6Z97 - chains A and B of the 3 polymer chains in the assembly; structure by electron microscopy, 3.40 A resolution.

# Chain A (and B)
Protein: Spike glycoprotein, Fibritin
From: Severe acute respiratory syndrome coronavirus 2
Notes: chain B of this document is another copy of the same molecule, construct and numbering; everything in this record applies to it too
UniProt: chimeric construct of P0DTC2, P10104: residues 1-1208 from P0DTC2 (SPIKE_SARS2) positions 1-1208 (same numbers); residues 1211-1237 from P10104 positions 458-484 (UniProt number = residue number - 753)
Sequence (1288 residues; numbered 1 to 1288; the number before each row is that of its first residue):
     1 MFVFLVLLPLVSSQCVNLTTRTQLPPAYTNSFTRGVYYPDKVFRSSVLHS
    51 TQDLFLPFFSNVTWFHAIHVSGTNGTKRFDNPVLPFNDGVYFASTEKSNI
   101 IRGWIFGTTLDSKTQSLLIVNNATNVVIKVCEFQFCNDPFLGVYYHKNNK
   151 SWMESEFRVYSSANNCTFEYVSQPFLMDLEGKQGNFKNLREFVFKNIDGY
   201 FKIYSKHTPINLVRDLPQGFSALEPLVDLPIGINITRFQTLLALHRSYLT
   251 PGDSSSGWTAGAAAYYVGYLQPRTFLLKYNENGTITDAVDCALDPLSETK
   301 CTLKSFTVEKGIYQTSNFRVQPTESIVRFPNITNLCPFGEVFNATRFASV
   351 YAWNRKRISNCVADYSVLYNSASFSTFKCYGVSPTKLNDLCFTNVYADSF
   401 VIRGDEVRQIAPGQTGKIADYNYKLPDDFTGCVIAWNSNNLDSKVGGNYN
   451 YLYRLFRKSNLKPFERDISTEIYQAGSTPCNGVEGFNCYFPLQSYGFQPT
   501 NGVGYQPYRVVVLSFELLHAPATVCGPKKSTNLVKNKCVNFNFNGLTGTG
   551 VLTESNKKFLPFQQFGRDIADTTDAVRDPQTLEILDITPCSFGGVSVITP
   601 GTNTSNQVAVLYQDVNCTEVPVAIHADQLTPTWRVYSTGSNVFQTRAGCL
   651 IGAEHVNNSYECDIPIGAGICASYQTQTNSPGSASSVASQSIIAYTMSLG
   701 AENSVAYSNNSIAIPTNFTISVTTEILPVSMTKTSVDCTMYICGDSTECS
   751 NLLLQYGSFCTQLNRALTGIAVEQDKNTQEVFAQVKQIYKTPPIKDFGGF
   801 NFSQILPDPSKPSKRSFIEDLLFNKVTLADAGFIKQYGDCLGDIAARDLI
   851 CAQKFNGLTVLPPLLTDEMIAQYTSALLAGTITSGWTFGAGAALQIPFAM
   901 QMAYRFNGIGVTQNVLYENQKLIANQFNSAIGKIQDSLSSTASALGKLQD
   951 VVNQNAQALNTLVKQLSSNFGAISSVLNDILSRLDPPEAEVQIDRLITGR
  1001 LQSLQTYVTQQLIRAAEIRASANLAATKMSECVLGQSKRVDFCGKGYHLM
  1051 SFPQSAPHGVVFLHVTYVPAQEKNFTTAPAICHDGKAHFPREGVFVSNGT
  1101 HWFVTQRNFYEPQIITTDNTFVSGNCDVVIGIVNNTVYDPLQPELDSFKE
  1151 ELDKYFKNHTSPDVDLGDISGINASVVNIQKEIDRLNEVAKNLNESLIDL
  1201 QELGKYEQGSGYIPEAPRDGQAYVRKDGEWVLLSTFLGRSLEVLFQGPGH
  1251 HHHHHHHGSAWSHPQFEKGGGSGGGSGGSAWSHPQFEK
Disordered / not traced: 1-26, 70-81, 114-115, 144-165, 173-187, 243-262, 621-640, 677-689, 828-849, 1148-1288 (chain B: 1-26, 67-80, 141-163, 173-187, 197-199, 211-214, 243-262, 621-640, 677-688, 828-848, 1148-1288)
Disulfides: Cys131-Cys166, Cys291-Cys301, Cys336-Cys361, Cys379-Cys432, Cys391-Cys525, Cys480-Cys488, Cys538-Cys590, Cys617-Cys649, Cys662-Cys671, Cys738-Cys760, Cys743-Cys749, Cys1032-Cys1043, Cys1082-Cys1126
Covalently attached groups: N-acetylglucosamine (NAG) linked to Asn234, Asn282, Asn331, Asn343, Asn603, Asn616, Asn657, Asn709, Asn717, Asn801, Asn1074, Asn1098, Asn1134
Differences from the reference sequence: engineered mutation Gly682 (Arg in P0DTC2), Ser683 (Arg in P0DTC2), Ser685 (Arg in P0DTC2), Pro986 (Lys in P0DTC2), Pro987 (Val in P0DTC2); linker (1209-1210); conflict Leu1232 (Phe479 in P10104); expression tag (1238-1288)
Curated features (UniProtKB/Swiss-Prot):
  - region: Asn280 to Cys301 (Putative superantigen), Arg403 to Asp405 (Integrin-binding motif), Asn448 to Phe456 (Immunodominant HLA epitope recognized by the CD8+), Pro681, Ala684 (Putative superantigen), Ser816 to Tyr837 (Fusion peptide 1), Lys835 to Phe855 (Fusion peptide 2), Asp1163 to Glu1202 (Heptad repeat 2)
  - site: Arg815, Ser816 (Cleavage)
  - glycosylation: Asn17 (N-linked (GlcNAc...) (complex) asparagine), Asn61 (N-linked (GlcNAc...) (hybrid) asparagine), Asn74 (N-linked (GlcNAc...) (complex) asparagine), Asn122 (N-linked (GlcNAc...) (hybrid) asparagine), Asn149 (N-linked (GlcNAc...) (complex) asparagine), Asn165 (N-linked (GlcNAc...) (complex) asparagine), Asn234 (N-linked (GlcNAc...) (high mannose) asparagine), Asn282 (N-linked (GlcNAc...) (complex) asparagine), Thr323 (O-linked (GalNAc) threonine), Ser325 (O-linked (HexNAc...) serine), Asn331 (N-linked (GlcNAc...) (complex) asparagine), Asn343 (N-linked (GlcNAc...) (complex) asparagine), Asn603 (N-linked (GlcNAc...) (hybrid) asparagine), Asn616 (N-linked (GlcNAc...) (complex) asparagine), Asn657 (N-linked (GlcNAc...) (complex) asparagine), Thr676 (O-linked (GlcNAc...) threonine), Thr678 (O-linked (GlcNAc...) threonine), Asn709 (N-linked (GlcNAc...) (high mannose) asparagine), Asn717 (N-linked (GlcNAc...) (hybrid) asparagine), Asn801 (N-linked (GlcNAc...) (hybrid) asparagine) and 6 more in UniProt

# How chain A and chain B interact
Contacting residue pairs (150; chain A residue first):
  Gln314(A) - Ser735(B)
  Asn317(A) - Asp737(B)  hydrogen bond
  Asn317(A) - Met740(B)  hydrogen bond
  Arg319(A) - Met740(B)  hydrogen bond
  Arg319(A) - Asp745(B)  salt bridge
  Arg357(A) - Pro230(B)
  Gly381(A) - Arg983(B)  hydrogen bond (backbone-side chain)
  Gly381(A) - Leu984(B)
  Val382(A) - Arg983(B)
  Val382(A) - Leu984(B)
  Ser383(A) - Arg983(B)  hydrogen bond (backbone-backbone)
  Lys386(A) - Leu981(B)
  Lys386(A) - Ser982(B)
  Lys386(A) - Arg983(B)
  Lys386(A) - Leu984(B)
  Lys386(A) - Asp985(B)
  Leu390(A) - Ser982(B)
  Asn394(A) - Tyr200(B)
  Thr430(A) - Arg983(B)
  Phe486(A) - Phe374(B)
  His519(A) - Asp979(B)  salt bridge
  Pro521(A) - Lys41(B)
  Thr547(A) - Asn978(B)
  Thr547(A) - Ser982(B)  hydrogen bond
  Lys557(A) - Phe43(B)
  Lys558(A) - Asn282(B)
  Phe559(A) - Phe43(B)  hydrophobic
  Phe562(A) - Lys41(B)
  Phe562(A) - Glu224(B)
  Phe562(A) - Pro225(B)  hydrophobic
  Gln563(A) - Lys41(B)
  Gln563(A) - Phe43(B)
  Gln564(A) - Lys41(B)  hydrogen bond (backbone-backbone)
  Phe565(A) - Val42(B)
  Phe565(A) - Phe43(B)  hydrogen bond (backbone-backbone)
  Gly566(A) - Phe43(B)
  Arg567(A) - Val42(B)
  Arg567(A) - Phe43(B)  hydrogen bond (backbone-backbone)
  Ile569(A) - Leu849(B)  hydrophobic
  Ala570(A) - Asn856(B)
  Ala570(A) - Val963(B)  hydrophobic
  Thr588(A) - Phe855(B)
  Pro589(A) - Phe855(B)  hydrophobic
  Phe592(A) - Met740(B)  hydrophobic
  Phe592(A) - Lys854(B)
  Phe592(A) - Phe855(B)  hydrophobic
  Gln613(A) - Leu861(B)
  Ala647(A) - Pro862(B)  hydrophobic
  Pro665(A) - Leu864(B)  hydrophobic
  Ala668(A) - Pro863(B)  hydrogen bond (backbone-backbone)
  Ala668(A) - Leu864(B)
  Ala668(A) - Thr866(B)
  Gly669(A) - Leu864(B)  hydrogen bond (backbone-backbone)
  Gly669(A) - Thr866(B)
  Gly669(A) - Met869(B)
  Cys671(A) - Leu864(B)  hydrophobic
  Met697(A) - Leu864(B)  hydrophobic
  Met697(A) - Met869(B)  hydrophobic
  Leu699(A) - Lys786(B)
  Leu699(A) - Ile788(B)  hydrophobic
  Leu699(A) - Met869(B)  hydrophobic
  Leu699(A) - Gln872(B)
  Leu699(A) - Tyr873(B)
  Gly700(A) - Lys786(B)
  Ala701(A) - Gln787(B)
  Ala701(A) - Ile788(B)  hydrogen bond (backbone-backbone)
  Glu702(A) - Ile788(B)
  Glu702(A) - Lys790(B)  salt bridge
  Asn703(A) - Gln787(B)  hydrogen bond
  Asn703(A) - Ile788(B)  hydrogen bond (backbone-backbone)
  Asn703(A) - Tyr789(B)
  Asn703(A) - Lys790(B)
  Val705(A) - Tyr789(B)  hydrophobic
  Val705(A) - Thr883(B)
  Val705(A) - Gln895(B)
  Ala706(A) - Gln895(B)  hydrogen bond (backbone-side chain)
  Tyr707(A) - Pro792(B)  hydrophobic
  Tyr707(A) - Asp796(B)  hydrogen bond (side chain-backbone)
  Tyr707(A) - Phe797(B)
  Tyr707(A) - Ile896(B)
  Tyr707(A) - Phe898(B)  hydrogen bond (side chain-backbone)
  Ser708(A) - Pro897(B)
  Asn709(A) - Pro897(B)
  Ser711(A) - Gln895(B)
  Ser711(A) - Pro897(B)
  Ile712(A) - Gln895(B)
  Ile712(A) - Ile896(B)  hydrophobic
  Ala713(A) - Leu894(B)
  Ala713(A) - Gln895(B)  hydrogen bond (backbone-backbone)
  Pro715(A) - Leu894(B)  hydrophobic
  Gln957(A) - Arg765(B)
  Thr961(A) - Ser758(B)
  Thr961(A) - Gln762(B)  hydrogen bond
  Thr961(A) - Arg765(B)
  Gln965(A) - Tyr756(B)
  Gln965(A) - Gly757(B)
  Gln965(A) - Ser758(B)  hydrogen bond (side chain-backbone)
  Gln965(A) - Phe759(B)
  Ser968(A) - Gln755(B)
  Ser968(A) - Tyr756(B)
  Ser968(A) - Gly757(B)
  Asn969(A) - Gln755(B)  hydrogen bond (backbone-backbone)
  Phe970(A) - Gln755(B)  hydrogen bond (backbone-backbone)
  Phe970(A) - Tyr756(B)  hydrophobic
  Phe970(A) - Phe759(B)  hydrophobic
  Gly971(A) - Gln755(B)
  Gln1002(A) - Phe759(B)
  Gln1002(A) - Gln1005(B)  hydrogen bond
  Ser1003(A) - Phe759(B)
  Thr1006(A) - Gln1005(B)
  Thr1009(A) - Thr1009(B)
  Gln1010(A) - Leu1012(B)
  Ile1013(A) - Leu1012(B)  hydrophobic
  Arg1039(A) - Thr1027(B)
  Arg1039(A) - Glu1031(B)  salt bridge
  Arg1039(A) - Arg1039(B)
  Val1040(A) - Ser1030(B)
  Val1040(A) - Glu1031(B)
  Val1040(A) - Leu1034(B)
  Val1040(A) - Gly1035(B)
  Asp1041(A) - Gly889(B)
  Asp1041(A) - Ser1030(B)
  Asp1041(A) - Leu1034(B)
  Gly1046(A) - Ala890(B)  hydrogen bond (backbone-backbone)
  Tyr1047(A) - Trp886(B)
  Tyr1047(A) - Ala890(B)
  Glu1072(A) - Ala892(B)
  Glu1072(A) - Ala893(B)
  Glu1072(A) - Leu894(B)
  Asn1074(A) - Gln895(B)  hydrogen bond
  Thr1077(A) - Pro897(B)
  Thr1077(A) - Met900(B)
  Pro1079(A) - Tyr917(B)  hydrophobic
  Phe1089(A) - Gln913(B)
  Phe1089(A) - Asn914(B)
  Phe1089(A) - Tyr917(B)  hydrophobic
  Pro1090(A) - Gln913(B)
  Val1094(A) - Met900(B)  hydrophobic
  Val1094(A) - Tyr904(B)
  Arg1107(A) - Tyr904(B)
  Arg1107(A) - Asn907(B)
  Arg1107(A) - Gln913(B)
  Ser1123(A) - Asn914(B)
  Ser1123(A) - Glu918(B)
  Gly1124(A) - Glu918(B)
  Val1128(A) - Tyr917(B)
  Val1129(A) - Tyr917(B)  hydrophobic
  Leu1141(A) - Leu1141(B)  hydrophobic
  Gln1142(A) - Glu1144(B)
  Leu1145(A) - Glu1144(B)
Also at the interface, not in a pair above, chain A (102 interface residues in all): Leu517, Gly545, Leu546, Leu560, Asp571, Gly667, Ile670, Ser704, Asn710, Gly999, Glu1017, Ala1020, Phe1042, Lys1045, Val1068, Ala1078, Gly1093, Phe1121, Ile1130
Also at the interface, not in a pair above, chain B (90 interface residues in all): Tyr38, Asp40, Gly283, Ser375, Asn764, Glu773, Leu865, Gln920, Lys921, Ser967, Val976, Ile1013, Arg1019

# Overview
Chain A and chain B form an interface of 102 and 90 residues respectively, with 25 hydrogen bonds and 4 salt
bridges. Polar contacts include Arg319(A)-Asp745(B), His519(A)-Asp979(B) and Glu702(A)-Lys790(B). Covalently
linked N-acetylglucosamine: at Asn234(A), Asn282(A), Asn331(A), Asn343(A), Asn603(A) and Asn616(A) and 7 more.
Chain A and chain B are both Spike glycoprotein, Fibritin (Severe acute respiratory syndrome coronavirus 2);
the structure, Structure of the prefusion SARS-CoV-2 spike glycoprotein, was determined by electron microscopy
together with 6YM0 and 6YOR from the same study.
